7WPE - chains A and V of the 9 polymer chains in the assembly; structure by electron microscopy, 2.69 A resolution.

Chain A:
Name: Spike glycoprotein
Organism: Severe acute respiratory syndrome coronavirus 2
UniProt: P0DTC2 (SPIKE_SARS2); aligned to UniProt positions 1-1205 over residues 1-1211 (the alignment contains insertions or deletions, so no single offset holds)
Amino-acid sequence (1205 residues; each row starts with the number of its first residue; note: 6 numbers in that range are skipped by the numbering (no residue carries them; nothing is unmodelled there)):
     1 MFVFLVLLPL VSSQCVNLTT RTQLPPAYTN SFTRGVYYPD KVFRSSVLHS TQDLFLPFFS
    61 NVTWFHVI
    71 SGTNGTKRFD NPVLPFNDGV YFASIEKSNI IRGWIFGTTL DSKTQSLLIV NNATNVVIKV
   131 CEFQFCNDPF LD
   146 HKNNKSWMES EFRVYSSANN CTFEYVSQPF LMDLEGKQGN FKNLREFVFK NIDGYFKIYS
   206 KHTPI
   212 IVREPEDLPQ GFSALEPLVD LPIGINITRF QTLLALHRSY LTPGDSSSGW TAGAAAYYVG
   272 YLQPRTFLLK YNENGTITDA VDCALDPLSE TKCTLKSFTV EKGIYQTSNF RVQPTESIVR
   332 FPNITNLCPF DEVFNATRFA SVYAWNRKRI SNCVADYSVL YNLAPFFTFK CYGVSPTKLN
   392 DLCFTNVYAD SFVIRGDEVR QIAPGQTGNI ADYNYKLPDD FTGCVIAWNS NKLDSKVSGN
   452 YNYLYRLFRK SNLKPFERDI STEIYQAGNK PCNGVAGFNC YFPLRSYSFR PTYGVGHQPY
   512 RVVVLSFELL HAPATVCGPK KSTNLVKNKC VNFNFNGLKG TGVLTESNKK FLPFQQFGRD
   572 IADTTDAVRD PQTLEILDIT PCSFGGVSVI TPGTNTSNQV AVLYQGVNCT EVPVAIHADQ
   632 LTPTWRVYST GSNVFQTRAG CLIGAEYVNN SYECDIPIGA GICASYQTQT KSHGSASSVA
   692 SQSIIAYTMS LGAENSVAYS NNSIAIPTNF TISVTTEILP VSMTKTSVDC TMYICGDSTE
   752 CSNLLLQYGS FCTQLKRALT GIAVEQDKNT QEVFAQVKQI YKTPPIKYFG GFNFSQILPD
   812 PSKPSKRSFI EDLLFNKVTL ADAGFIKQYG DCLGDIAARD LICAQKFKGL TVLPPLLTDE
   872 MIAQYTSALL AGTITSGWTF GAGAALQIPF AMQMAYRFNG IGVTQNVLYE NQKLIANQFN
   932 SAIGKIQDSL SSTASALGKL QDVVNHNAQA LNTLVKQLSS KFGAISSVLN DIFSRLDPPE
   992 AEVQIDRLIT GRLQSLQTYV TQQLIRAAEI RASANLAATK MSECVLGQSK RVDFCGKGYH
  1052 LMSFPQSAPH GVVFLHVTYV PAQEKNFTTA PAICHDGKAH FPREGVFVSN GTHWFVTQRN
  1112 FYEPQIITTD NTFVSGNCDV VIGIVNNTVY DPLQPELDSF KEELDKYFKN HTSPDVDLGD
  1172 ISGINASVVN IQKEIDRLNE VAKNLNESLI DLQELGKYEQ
Not modelled in the structure: 1-26, 71-79, 146-156, 177-186, 212-217, 624-643, 680-693, 832-857, 1150-1211
Construct notes: variant Val-67 (Ala in P0DTC2), Ile-95 (Thr in P0DTC2), Asp-142 (Gly in P0DTC2), Ile-212 (Leu in P0DTC2), Asp-342 (Gly339 in P0DTC2), Leu-374 (Ser371 in P0DTC2), Pro-376 (Ser373 in P0DTC2), Phe-378 (Ser375 in P0DTC2), Asn-420 (Lys417 in P0DTC2), Lys-443 (Asn440 in P0DTC2), Ser-449 (Gly446 in P0DTC2), Asn-480 (Ser477 in P0DTC2), Lys-481 (Thr478 in P0DTC2), Ala-487 (Glu484 in P0DTC2), Ser-499 (Gly496 in P0DTC2), Arg-501 (Gln498 in P0DTC2), Tyr-504 (Asn501 in P0DTC2), His-508 (Tyr505 in P0DTC2), Lys-550 (Thr547 in P0DTC2), Gly-617 (Asp614 in P0DTC2), Tyr-658 (His655 in P0DTC2), Lys-682 (Asn679 in P0DTC2), His-684 (Pro681 in P0DTC2), Lys-767 (Asn764 in P0DTC2), Tyr-799 (Asp796 in P0DTC2), Lys-859 (Asn856 in P0DTC2), His-957 (Gln954 in P0DTC2), Lys-972 (Asn969 in P0DTC2), Phe-984 (Leu981 in P0DTC2); insertion (215-217); engineered mutation Arg-496 (Gln493 in P0DTC2), Gly-685 (Arg682 in P0DTC2), Ser-686 (Arg683 in P0DTC2), Ser-688 (Arg685 in P0DTC2), Pro-989 (Lys986 in P0DTC2), Pro-990 (Val987 in P0DTC2)
Curated features (UniProtKB/Swiss-Prot):
  - glycosylation (N-linked (GlcNAc...) asparagine): Asn-17 (complex), Asn-61 (hybrid), Asn-337 (complex), Asn-609 (hybrid)
Disulfides: Cys-131/Cys-166, Cys-294/Cys-304, Cys-339/Cys-364, Cys-382/Cys-435, Cys-394/Cys-528, Cys-483/Cys-491, Cys-541/Cys-593, Cys-620/Cys-652, Cys-665/Cys-674, Cys-741/Cys-763, Cys-746/Cys-752, Cys-1035/Cys-1046, Cys-1085/Cys-1129
Covalently attached groups: N-acetylglucosamine (NAG) linked to Asn-165, Asn-237, Asn-285, Asn-334, Asn-606, Asn-619, Asn-660, Asn-712, Asn-720, Asn-804, Asn-1077, Asn-1101, Asn-1137

Chain V:
Name: JMB2002 Fab light chian
Organism: Mus musculus
Notes: antibody fragment or engineered binder
Amino-acid sequence (215 residues; each row starts with the number of its first residue):
   267 GDIQMTQSPS SLSASVGDRV TITCRASQGI SSWLAWYQQK PGKAPKLLIY DASNLETGVP
   327 SRFSGSGSGT DFTFTISSLQ PEDIATYYCQ QYDNLPLTFG GGTKVEIKRT VAAPSVFIFP
   387 PSDEQLKSGT ASVVCLLNNF YPREAKVQWK VDNALQSGNS QESVTEQDSK DSTYSLSSTL
   447 TLSKADYEKH KVYACEVTHQ GLSSPVTKSF NRGEC
Not modelled in the structure: 481
Disulfides: Cys-290/Cys-355, Cys-401/Cys-461

How chain A and chain V interact:
Contacting residue pairs - 4 pairs, chain A then chain V:
  Thr-348(A) / Trp-299(V)
  Arg-349(A) / Asp-317(V)  salt bridge
  Lys-447(A) / Tyr-358(V)  hydrogen bond (side chain-backbone)
  Lys-447(A) / Asp-359(V)
Also at the interface, not in a pair above, chain A (4 interface residues in all): Leu-444
Also at the interface, not in a pair above, chain V (5 interface residues in all): Asn-360

In short:
4 residues of chain A face 5 of chain V across their interface; the contacts include 1 hydrogen bond and 1
salt bridge. Polar pairs include Arg-349(A)/Asp-317(V) and Lys-447(A)/Tyr-358(V). N-acetylglucosamine is
covalently linked to Asn-165(A), Asn-237(A), Asn-285(A), Asn-334(A), Asn-606(A) and Asn-619(A) and 7 more.
Chain A is Spike glycoprotein (Severe acute respiratory syndrome coronavirus 2) and chain V is JMB2002 Fab
light chian (Mus musculus); the structure, SARS-CoV-2 Omicron Variant S Trimer complexed with two JMB2002 Fab,
was determined by electron microscopy (same publication as 7WPA, 7WPB, 7WPC, 7WPD, 7WPF and 7WRV).
